PDB entry 7TW7 | X-ray diffraction, 1.62 A resolution | chain A

[Chain A]
Molecule: Transcription factor ETV6, Proofreading exoribonuclease nsp14 chimera
From: Severe acute respiratory syndrome coronavirus 2
Notes: EC 3.1.13.-
UniProtKB: chimeric construct of P41212, P0DTD1: residues 2-78 from P41212 (ETV6_HUMAN) positions 47-123 (UniProt number = residue number + 45); residues 300-527 from P0DTD1 positions 6225-6452 (UniProt number = residue number + 5925)
Chain sequence (309 residues; numbered 1 to 527; 218 numbers in that range are skipped by the numbering (no residue carries them; nothing is unmodelled there); the number before each row is that of its first residue):
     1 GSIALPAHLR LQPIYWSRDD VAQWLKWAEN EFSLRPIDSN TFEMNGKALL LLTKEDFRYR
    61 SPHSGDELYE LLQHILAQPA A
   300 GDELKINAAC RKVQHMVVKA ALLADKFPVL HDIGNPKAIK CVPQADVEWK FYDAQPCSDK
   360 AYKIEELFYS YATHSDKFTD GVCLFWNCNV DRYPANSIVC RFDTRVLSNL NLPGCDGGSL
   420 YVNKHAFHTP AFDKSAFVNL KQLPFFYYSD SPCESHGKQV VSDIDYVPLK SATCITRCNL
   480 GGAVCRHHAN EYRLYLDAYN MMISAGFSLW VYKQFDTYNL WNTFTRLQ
Disordered / not traced: 1-4, 403-432, 456-464, 524-527
Construct notes: expression tag (1); engineered mutation Ala4 (Arg49 in P41212), Glu67 (Val112 in P41212), Ala77 (Lys122 in P41212); linker (79-81)
UniProt features mapped onto this chain:
  - site: Leu9, Arg10 (Breakpoint for translocation to form ETV6-MDS2 in MDS), Arg10, Leu11 (Breakpoint for translocation to form PAX5-ETV6), Gln527 (Cleavage)
  - region: Cys414 to Thr428 (GpppA-binding)
  - binding site (S-adenosyl-L-methionine): Asp331 to Ala337
  - binding site (Zn(2+)): Cys452, Cys477, Cys484, His487
Bound ions: Zn2+: Cys452, Cys477, Cys484, His487
Ligand contacts: S-adenosylmethionine (SAM): Arg310, Gln313, Ile332, Gly333, Asn334, Pro335, Asp352, Ala353, Gln354, Leu366, Phe367, Tyr368, Trp385, Asn386, Cys387, Asn388, Val389
What the authors report for this chain:
  - binding site for S-adenosylmethionine: Arg310, Gln313, Asp331, Ile332, Gly333, Pro335, Asp352, Ala353, Gln354, Phe367, Tyr368, Trp385, Asn386, Cys387, Val389
  - conformationally variable residues: Pro467 to Ala482

[Overview]
Chain A binds S-adenosylmethionine. The Zn2+ site is built by Cys452, Cys477, Cys484 and His487. From UniProt:
7 S-adenosyl-L-methionine-binding residues and 4 Zn2+-binding residues. The paper reports a binding site for
S-adenosylmethionine at Arg310, Gln313 and Asp331 among others; conformational variability at Pro467.
Chain A is Transcription factor ETV6, Proofreading exoribonuclease nsp14 chimera (Severe acute respiratory
syndrome coronavirus 2); the structure, Structure of nsp14 N7-MethylTransferase domain fused with TELSAM bound
to SAM, was determined by X-ray diffraction, deposited together with 7TW8 and 7TW9.
